PDB entry 6GK4 | X-ray diffraction, 2.91 A resolution | chains A and B of the 3 polymer chains in the assembly

Chain A:
Name: Cystic fibrosis transmembrane conductance regulator
Organism: Homo sapiens
Notes: EC 3.6.3.49; engineered mutation(s): del405-436,del405-436
UniProtKB: Q20BJ8 (Q20BJ8_HUMAN); residue numbers follow UniProt; this construct covers 387-401, 434-646
Amino-acid sequence (229 residues; each row starts with the number of its first residue; note: 32 numbers in that range are skipped by the numbering (no residue carries them; nothing is unmodelled there)):
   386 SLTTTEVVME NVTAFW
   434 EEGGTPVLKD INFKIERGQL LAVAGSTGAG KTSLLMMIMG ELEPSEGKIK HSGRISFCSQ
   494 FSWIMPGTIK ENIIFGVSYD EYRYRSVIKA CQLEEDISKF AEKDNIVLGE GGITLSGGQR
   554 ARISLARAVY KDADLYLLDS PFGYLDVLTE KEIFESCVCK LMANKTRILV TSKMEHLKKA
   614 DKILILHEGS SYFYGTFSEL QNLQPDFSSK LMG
Not modelled in the structure: 386-389, 434-438, 637-646
Sequence notes: expression tag (386)
Bound ions: Mg2+: T465, Q493 (together with ATP)
Small-molecule neighbours: ATP: W401, V440, S459, T460, G461, A462, G463, K464, T465, S466, Q493, D572
Reported in the primary citation:
  - mutagenesis - F508DEL: unchanged binding to Nanobody D12 (chain B)

Chain B:
Name: Nanobody D12
Organism: Lama glama
Notes: antibody fragment or engineered binder
Amino-acid sequence (149 residues; each row starts with the number of its first residue):
     1 QVQLQESGGG LVQAGSSLRL ACAATGSIRS INNMGWYRQA PGKQRGMVAI ITRVGNTDYA
    61 DSVKGRFTIS RDNAKNTVYL QMNSLKPEDT ATYYCHAEIT EQSRPFYLTD DYWGQGTQVT
   121 VSSAAAHHHH HHGAAEQKLI SEEDLNGAA
Not modelled in the structure: 122-149
Disulfides: C22-C95

Interface between chain A and chain B:
Pairs across the interface (30; chain A residue first):
  A457(A) - L108(B)  hydrophobic
  S459(A) - Y107(B)
  S549(A) - D58(B)
  G550(A) - D58(B)
  G551(A) - D58(B)  hydrogen bond (backbone-side chain)
  G576(A) - N33(B)
  G576(A) - T52(B)
  Y577(A) - I50(B)
  Y577(A) - N56(B)
  Y577(A) - D58(B)
  D579(A) - Y37(B)
  D579(A) - M47(B)
  V580(A) - Y37(B)  hydrogen bond (backbone-side chain)
  V580(A) - H96(B)
  V580(A) - D111(B)
  V580(A) - W113(B)  hydrophobic
  L581(A) - Y37(B)  hydrophobic
  L581(A) - R45(B)
  S605(A) - L108(B)
  S605(A) - T109(B)
  K606(A) - T109(B)
  M607(A) - R104(B)
  M607(A) - T109(B)  hydrogen bond (backbone-backbone)
  M607(A) - D110(B)
  E608(A) - D110(B)
  E608(A) - D111(B)  hydrogen bond (side chain-backbone)
  L610(A) - L108(B)  hydrophobic
  I618(A) - L108(B)  hydrophobic
  L633(A) - F106(B)  hydrophobic
  L636(A) - P105(B)
Interface residues without a listed pair, chain A (20 interface residues in all): E583, H620
Interface residues without a listed pair, chain B (20 interface residues in all): N32, G46

Overview:
The chain A/chain B interface involves 20 residues from each chain; the contacts include 4 hydrogen bonds.
Polar contacts include G551(A)-D58(B), V580(A)-Y37(B) and E608(A)-D111(B). Ligands of chain A: ATP. The Mg2+
site is built by T465(A) and Q493(A). The paper reports that F508DEL of chain A leaves binding to Nanobody D12
(chain B) unchanged.
Here chain A is Cystic fibrosis transmembrane conductance regulator (Homo sapiens) and chain B is Nanobody D12
(Lama glama). Entry 6GK4 (Human NBD1 of CFTR in complex with nanobodies D12 and T8) was determined by X-ray
diffraction together with 6GJS and 6GKD from the same study.
